3AZB - chains A and B of the 6 polymer chains in the assembly; structure by X-ray diffraction, 2.60 A resolution.

# Chain A (and B)
Name: Beta-hydroxyacyl-ACP dehydratase
From: Plasmodium falciparum
Notes: EC 4.2.1.-; chain B of this document is another copy of the same molecule, construct and numbering; everything in this record applies to it too
Reference sequence: Q965D7 (Q965D7_PLAFA); numbering as in UniProt (aligned over 81-230)
Amino-acid sequence (154 residues; each row starts with the number of its first residue):
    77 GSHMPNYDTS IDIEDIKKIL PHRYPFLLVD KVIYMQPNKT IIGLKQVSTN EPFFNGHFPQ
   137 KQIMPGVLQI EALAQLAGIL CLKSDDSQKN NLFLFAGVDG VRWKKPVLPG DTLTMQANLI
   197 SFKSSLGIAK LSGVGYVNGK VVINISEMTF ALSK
Not modelled in the structure: 77-83, 230 (chain B: 77-84, 200-203, 230)
Construct notes: expression tag (77-80)

# Interface between chain A and chain B
Pairs across the interface (56):
  Pro97(A) with Phe134(B), hydrophobic; Pro135(B)
  His98(A) with Gly132(B); His133(B); Phe134(B)
  Arg99(A) with Gly132(B), hydrogen bond (backbone-backbone); Pro135(B)
  Tyr100(A) with Asn131(B); Gly132(B), hydrogen bond (backbone-backbone)
  Pro101(A) with Pro128(B)
  Phe102(A) with His133(B); Pro141(B), hydrophobic; Val143(B), hydrophobic
  Pro128(A) with Pro101(B)
  Phe129(A) with Pro101(B), hydrophobic
  Asn131(A) with Tyr100(B)
  Gly132(A) with His98(B); Arg99(B), hydrogen bond (backbone-backbone); Tyr100(B), hydrogen bond (backbone-backbone)
  His133(A) with His98(B); Phe102(B)
  Phe134(A) with Pro97(B), hydrophobic; His98(B); Leu168(B), hydrophobic
  Pro135(A) with Pro97(B); Arg99(B)
  Lys137(A) with Leu168(B); Ser229(B)
  Ile139(A) with Leu170(B), hydrophobic
  Pro141(A) with Phe102(B), hydrophobic
  Val143(A) with Phe102(B), hydrophobic; Val143(B); Ile146(B), hydrophobic; Glu147(B)
  Ile146(A) with Val143(B), hydrophobic
  Glu147(A) with Val143(B)
  Leu168(A) with Phe134(B), hydrophobic
  Phe171(A) with Trp179(B), hydrophobic
  Ala172(A) with Arg178(B); Trp179(B), hydrogen bond (backbone-backbone)
  Gly173(A) with Val177(B); Trp179(B)
  Val174(A) with Gly176(B); Val177(B), hydrogen bond (backbone-backbone); Trp179(B)
  Asp175(A) with Asp175(B); Gly176(B), hydrogen bond (side chain-backbone)
  Gly176(A) with Val174(B); Asp175(B), hydrogen bond (backbone-side chain)
  Val177(A) with Gly173(B); Val174(B), hydrogen bond (backbone-backbone)
  Arg178(A) with Ala172(B)
  Trp179(A) with Phe171(B); Ala172(B), hydrogen bond (backbone-backbone); Gly173(B); Val174(B), hydrophobic
Also at the interface, not in a pair above, chain A (33 interface residues in all): Leu144, Phe169, Leu170, Pro182
Also at the interface, not in a pair above, chain B (34 interface residues in all): Phe129, Lys137, Ile139, Leu144, Phe169, Pro182

# In short
The interface between chain A and chain B involves 33 residues on one side and 34 on the other, with 10
hydrogen bonds. Among the polar pairs are Asp175(A)-Gly176(B), Arg99(A)-Gly132(B) and Tyr100(A)-Gly132(B).
Both chains are Beta-hydroxyacyl-ACP dehydratase (Plasmodium falciparum). Entry 3AZB (Beta-Hydroxyacyl-Acyl
Carrier Protein Dehydratase (FabZ) from Plasmodium falciparum in complex with NAS91-11) was determined by
X-ray diffraction, deposited together with 3AZ8, 3AZ9 and 3AZA.
